8G77 - chains A and G of the 6 polymer chains in the assembly; structure by electron microscopy, 2.80 A resolution.

Chain A:
Protein: Spike glycoprotein
Organism: Severe acute respiratory syndrome coronavirus 2
UniProt: P0DTC2 (SPIKE_SARS2); residues 14-1211 here = UniProt positions 14-1211
Amino-acid sequence (1234 residues; row label = number of the first residue in the row):
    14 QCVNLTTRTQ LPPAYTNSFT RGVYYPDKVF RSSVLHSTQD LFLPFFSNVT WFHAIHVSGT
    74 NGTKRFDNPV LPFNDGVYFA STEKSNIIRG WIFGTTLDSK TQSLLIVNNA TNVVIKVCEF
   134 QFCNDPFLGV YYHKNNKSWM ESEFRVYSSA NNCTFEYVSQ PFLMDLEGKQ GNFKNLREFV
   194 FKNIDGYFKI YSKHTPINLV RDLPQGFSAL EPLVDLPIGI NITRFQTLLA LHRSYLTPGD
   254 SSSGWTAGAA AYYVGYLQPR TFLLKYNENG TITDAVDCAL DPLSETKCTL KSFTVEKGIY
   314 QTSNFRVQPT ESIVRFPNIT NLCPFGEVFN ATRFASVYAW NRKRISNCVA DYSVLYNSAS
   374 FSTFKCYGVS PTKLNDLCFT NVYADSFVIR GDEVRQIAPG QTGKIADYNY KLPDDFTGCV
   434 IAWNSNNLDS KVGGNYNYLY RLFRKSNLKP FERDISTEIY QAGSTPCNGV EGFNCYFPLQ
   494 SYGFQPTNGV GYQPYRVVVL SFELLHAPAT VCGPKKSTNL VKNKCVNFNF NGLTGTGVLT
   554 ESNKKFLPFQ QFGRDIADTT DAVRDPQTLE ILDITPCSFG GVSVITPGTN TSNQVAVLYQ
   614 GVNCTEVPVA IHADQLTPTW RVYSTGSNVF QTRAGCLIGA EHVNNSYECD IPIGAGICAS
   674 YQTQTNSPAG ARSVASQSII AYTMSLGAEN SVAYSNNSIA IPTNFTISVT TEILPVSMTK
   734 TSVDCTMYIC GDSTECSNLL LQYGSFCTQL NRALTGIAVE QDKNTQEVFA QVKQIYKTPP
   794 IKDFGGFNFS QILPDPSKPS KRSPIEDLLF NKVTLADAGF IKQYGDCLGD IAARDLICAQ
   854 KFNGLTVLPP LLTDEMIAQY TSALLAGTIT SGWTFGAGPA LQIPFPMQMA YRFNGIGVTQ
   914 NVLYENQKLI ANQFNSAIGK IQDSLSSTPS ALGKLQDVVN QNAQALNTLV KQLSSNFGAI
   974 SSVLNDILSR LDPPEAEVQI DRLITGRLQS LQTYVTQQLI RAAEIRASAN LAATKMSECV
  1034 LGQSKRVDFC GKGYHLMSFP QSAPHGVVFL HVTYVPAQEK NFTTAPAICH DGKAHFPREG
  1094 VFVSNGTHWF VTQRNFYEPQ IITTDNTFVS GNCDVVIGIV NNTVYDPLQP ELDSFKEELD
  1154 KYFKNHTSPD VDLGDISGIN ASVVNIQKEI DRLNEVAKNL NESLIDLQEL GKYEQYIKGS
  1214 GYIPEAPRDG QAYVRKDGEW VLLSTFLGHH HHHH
Disordered / not traced: 181-183, 625-633, 677-689, 828-854, 1148-1247
Construct notes: conflict Gly614 (Asp in P0DTC2), Ala682 (Arg in P0DTC2), Gly683 (Arg in P0DTC2), Pro817 (Phe in P0DTC2), Pro892 (Ala in P0DTC2), Pro899 (Ala in P0DTC2), Pro942 (Ala in P0DTC2), Pro986 (Lys in P0DTC2), Pro987 (Val in P0DTC2); expression tag (1212-1247)
Cystine bridges: Cys15-Cys136, Cys131-Cys166, Cys291-Cys301, Cys379-Cys432, Cys391-Cys525, Cys480-Cys488, Cys538-Cys590, Cys617-Cys649, Cys662-Cys671, Cys738-Cys760, Cys743-Cys749, Cys1032-Cys1043, Cys1082-Cys1126
Glycans and other covalent adducts: N-acetylglucosamine (NAG) linked to Asn17, Asn61, Asn74, Asn122, Asn165, Asn234, Asn331, Asn343, Asn603, Asn616, Asn657, Asn709, Asn717, Asn801, Asn1074, Asn1098, Asn1134
UniProt features mapped onto this chain:
  - region: Asn280 to Cys301 (Putative superantigen), Arg403 to Asp405 (Integrin-binding motif), Asn448 to Phe456 (Immunodominant HLA epitope recognized by the CD8+), Pro681, Ala684 (Putative superantigen), Ser816 to Tyr837 (Fusion peptide 1), Lys835 to Phe855 (Fusion peptide 2), Asp1163 to Glu1202 (Heptad repeat 2)
  - site (Cleavage): Arg685, Ser686, Arg815, Ser816
  - glycosylation: Asn17 (N-linked (GlcNAc...) (complex) asparagine), Asn61 (N-linked (GlcNAc...) (hybrid) asparagine), Asn74 (N-linked (GlcNAc...) (complex) asparagine), Asn122 (N-linked (GlcNAc...) (hybrid) asparagine), Asn149 (N-linked (GlcNAc...) (complex) asparagine), Asn165 (N-linked (GlcNAc...) (complex) asparagine), Asn234 (N-linked (GlcNAc...) (high mannose) asparagine), Asn282 (N-linked (GlcNAc...) (complex) asparagine), Thr323 (O-linked (GalNAc) threonine), Ser325 (O-linked (HexNAc...) serine), Asn331 (N-linked (GlcNAc...) (complex) asparagine), Asn343 (N-linked (GlcNAc...) (complex) asparagine), Asn603 (N-linked (GlcNAc...) (hybrid) asparagine), Asn616 (N-linked (GlcNAc...) (complex) asparagine), Asn657 (N-linked (GlcNAc...) (complex) asparagine), Thr676 (O-linked (GlcNAc...) threonine), Thr678 (O-linked (GlcNAc...) threonine), Asn709 (N-linked (GlcNAc...) (high mannose) asparagine), Asn717 (N-linked (GlcNAc...) (hybrid) asparagine), Asn801 (N-linked (GlcNAc...) (hybrid) asparagine) and 6 more in UniProt
  - natural variant: Leu18 (L18F: In strain: Beta/B.1.351, Gamma/P.1 and 1 more), Thr19 (T19I: In strain: Omicron/BQ.1.1, Omicron/XBB.1.5 and 1 more; T19R: In strain: Delta/B.1.617.2, Omicron/BA.2 and 4 more), Thr20 (T20N: In strain: Gamma/P.1), Leu24 to Ala27 (sequence variant, change not given here; In strain: Omicron/BA.2, Omicron/BA.2.12.1 and 6 more), Pro26 (P26S: In strain: Gamma/P.1), Gln52 (Q52H: In strain: Omicron/EG.5.1), Ala67 (A67V: In strain: Eta/B.1.525, Omicron/BA.1), His69 to Val70 (deletion: In strain: Alpha/B.1.1.7, Eta/B.1.525 and 5 more), Gly75 (G75V: In strain: Lambda/C.37), Thr76 (T76I: In strain: Lambda/C.37), Asp80 (D80A: In strain: Beta/B.1.351), Val83 (V83A: In strain: Omicron/XBB.1.5, Omicron/EG.5.1), 80 further natural variant entries in UniProt
  - mutagenesis: His69 to Val70 (Increased incorporation of cleaved spike into virions), Asn121 (N121Q: Partial loss of biliverdin affinity), Arg190 (R190K: Partial loss of biliverdin affinity), Asn234 (N234Q: Increased resistance to neutralizing antibodies), Asn331 (N331Q: Reduced viral infectivity), Asn343 (N343Q: Reduced viral infectivity), Leu452 (L452R: Increased resistance to neutralizing antibodies. Decreases HLA binding to NF9 epitope. Increased binding affinity to human ACE2), Tyr453 (Y453F: Decreased HLA binding to NF9 epitope. Increased binding affinity to human ACE2), Ala475 (A475V: Increased resistance to neutralizing antibodies), Val483 (V483A: Increased resistance to neutralizing antibodies), Glu484 (E484D: Increased replication in human TMEM106B overexpressing cells), Phe490 (F490L: Increased resistance to neutralizing antibodies and human covalescent sera neutralization), 11 further mutagenesis entries in UniProt

Chain G:
Protein: Nanosota-6
Organism: Vicugna pacos
Amino-acid sequence (141 residues; numbered -1 to 139; the number before each row is that of its first residue; numbers below 1 keep their minus sign (Met-1 is residue -1)):
    -1 MAQVQLQESG GGLVQPGGSL RLSCVASGSV TFNSMGWYRQ APGKQRELVA QITAGGDTHY
    59 ADSVKGRFTI SEHRGKNAVY LEMHSLKPED TAVYYCHLQV PFLGGGYDYW GQGTQVTVSS
   119 GGQHHHHHHG AYPYDVPDYA S
Disordered / not traced: -1 to 1, 120-139
Cystine bridges: Cys22-Cys94

Interface between chain A and chain G:
Pairs across the interface - 13 pairs, chain A then chain G:
  Phe559(A) with Gly26(G)
  Pro561(A) with Gln3(G); Ser25(G), hydrogen bond (backbone-side chain); Ser27(G)
  Phe562(A) with Gln3(G)
  Gln564(A) with Gln5(G)
  Arg577(A) with Ser25(G), hydrogen bond (side chain-backbone)
  Gln580(A) with Ser7(G)
  Leu582(A) with Gln5(G); Glu6(G); Val23(G); Ala24(G); Ser25(G)
Other interface residues (no listed pair), chain A (9 interface residues in all): Leu560, Pro579
Other interface residues (no listed pair), chain G (11 interface residues in all): Val2, Leu4

Summary:
9 residues of chain A and 11 residues of chain G are in contact, with 2 hydrogen bonds. Polar pairs include
Pro561(A)-Ser25(G) and Arg577(A)-Ser25(G). Covalently linked N-acetylglucosamine: at Asn17(A), Asn61(A),
Asn74(A), Asn122(A), Asn165(A) and Asn234(A) and 11 more.
Here chain A is Spike glycoprotein (Severe acute respiratory syndrome coronavirus 2) and chain G is Nanosota-6
(Vicugna pacos). Entry 8G77 (SARS-CoV-2 spike/Nb6 complex) was determined by electron microscopy together with
8UG9 and 8G76 from the same study.
